PDB entry 5F05 | X-ray diffraction, 1.70 A resolution | chains A and B

== Chain A (and B) ==
Molecule: Phi class glutathione transferase GSTF5
Source organism: Populus trichocarpa
Notes: chain B of this document is another copy of the same molecule, construct and numbering; everything in this record applies to it too
UniProt: D2WL63 (D2WL63_POPTR); numbering as in UniProt (aligned over 2-213)
Amino-acid sequence (212 residues; row label = number of the first residue in the row):
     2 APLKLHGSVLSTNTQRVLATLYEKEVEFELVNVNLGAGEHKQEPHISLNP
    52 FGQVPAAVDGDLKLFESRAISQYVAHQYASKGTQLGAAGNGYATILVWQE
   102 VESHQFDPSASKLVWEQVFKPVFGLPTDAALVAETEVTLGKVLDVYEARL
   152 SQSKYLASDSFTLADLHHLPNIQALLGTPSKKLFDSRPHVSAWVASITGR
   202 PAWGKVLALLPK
Not modelled in the structure: 2, 213
Ligand contacts: glutathione (GSH): Ser12, Thr13, Asn14, Arg17, His41, Lys42, Gly53, Gln54, Val55, Pro56, Glu67, Ser68, Arg69

== Interface between chain A and chain B ==
Pairs across the interface (56; chain A residue first):
  Pro51(A) - Val146(B)
  Phe52(A) - Val102(B)  hydrophobic
  Phe52(A) - Gln106(B)
  Phe52(A) - Val146(B)  hydrophobic
  Gln54(A) - Gln106(B)  hydrogen bond
  Leu63(A) - Asn91(B)
  Leu63(A) - Ala94(B)  hydrophobic
  Leu63(A) - Thr95(B)
  Leu65(A) - Ala94(B)  hydrophobic
  Leu65(A) - Val98(B)  hydrophobic
  Phe66(A) - Val98(B)
  Phe66(A) - Trp99(B)  hydrophobic
  Phe66(A) - Val102(B)  hydrophobic
  Glu67(A) - Glu101(B)
  Glu67(A) - Val102(B)
  Glu67(A) - His105(B)
  Glu67(A) - Gln106(B)  hydrogen bond
  Arg69(A) - Glu101(B)
  Arg69(A) - His105(B)  hydrogen bond
  Ala70(A) - Leu97(B)
  Ala70(A) - Val98(B)  hydrophobic
  Ala70(A) - Glu101(B)
  Gln73(A) - Gln73(B)
  Gln73(A) - Leu97(B)
  Tyr74(A) - Tyr93(B)
  Tyr74(A) - Ala94(B)  hydrophobic
  Tyr74(A) - Leu97(B)
  His77(A) - Tyr93(B)
  Gln78(A) - Tyr93(B)  hydrogen bond
  Asn91(A) - Gln78(B)  hydrogen bond
  Tyr93(A) - Tyr74(B)  hydrogen bond (side chain-backbone)
  Tyr93(A) - His77(B)
  Tyr93(A) - Gln78(B)  hydrogen bond
  Ala94(A) - Leu65(B)  hydrophobic
  Ala94(A) - Tyr74(B)  hydrophobic
  Leu97(A) - Ala70(B)
  Leu97(A) - Gln73(B)
  Val98(A) - Leu65(B)  hydrophobic
  Val98(A) - Phe66(B)
  Val98(A) - Ala70(B)
  Trp99(A) - Phe66(B)  hydrophobic
  Glu101(A) - Glu67(B)
  Glu101(A) - Arg69(B)
  Glu101(A) - Ala70(B)
  Glu101(A) - Ser104(B)
  Val102(A) - Phe52(B)  hydrophobic
  Val102(A) - Phe66(B)  hydrophobic
  Ser104(A) - His105(B)  hydrogen bond
  His105(A) - Glu67(B)
  His105(A) - Arg69(B)  hydrogen bond
  His105(A) - Ser104(B)  hydrogen bond
  Gln106(A) - Phe52(B)
  Gln106(A) - Gln54(B)  hydrogen bond
  Gln106(A) - Glu67(B)  hydrogen bond
  Val146(A) - Pro51(B)  hydrophobic
  Val146(A) - Phe52(B)  hydrophobic
Interface residues without a listed pair, chain A (29 interface residues in all): Thr95, Asp108, Val143, Tyr147
Interface residues without a listed pair, chain B (29 interface residues in all): Leu63, Asp108, Val143, Tyr147

== Summary ==
The chain A/chain B interface involves 29 residues from each chain, with 12 hydrogen bonds. Among the polar
pairs are Gln54(A)-Gln106(B), Glu67(A)-Gln106(B) and Arg69(A)-His105(B). Bound to chain A: glutathione.
Chain A and chain B are both Phi class glutathione transferase GSTF5 (Populus trichocarpa); the structure,
Crystal structure of glutathione transferase F5 from Populus trichocarpa, was determined by X-ray diffraction
(same publication as 5EY6, 5F06 and 5F07).
